PDB entry 1B95 | X-ray diffraction, 2.05 A resolution | chains C and A of the 4 polymer chains in the assembly

[Chain C]
Molecule: 11-nt DNA strand
Sequence (11 nucleotides; numbered 1 to 11; the number before each row is that of its first residue):
     1 AAAGATATCTT

[Chain A]
Protein: Restriction endonuclease ecorv
From: Escherichia coli
Notes: EC 3.1.21.4
UniProt: P04390 (T2E5_ECOLI); residues 2-245 here correspond to UniProt positions 1-244 (UniProt number = residue number - 1)
Sequence (244 residues; numbered 2 to 245; the number before each row is that of its first residue):
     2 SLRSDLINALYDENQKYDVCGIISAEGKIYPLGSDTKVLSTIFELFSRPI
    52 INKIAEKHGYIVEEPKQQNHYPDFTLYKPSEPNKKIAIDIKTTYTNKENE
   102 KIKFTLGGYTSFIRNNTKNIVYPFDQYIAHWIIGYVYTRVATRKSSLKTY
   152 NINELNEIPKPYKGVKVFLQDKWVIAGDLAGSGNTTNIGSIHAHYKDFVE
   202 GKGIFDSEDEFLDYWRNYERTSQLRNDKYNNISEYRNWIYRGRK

[Interface between chain C and chain A]
Pairs across the interface - 30 pairs, chain C then chain A:
  DG4(C) - Asn70(A)  base contact
  DA5(C) - Asn70(A)  hydrogen bond to the base
  DA5(C) - Thr111(A)  hydrogen bond to the phosphate
  DA5(C) - Ser112(A)  phosphate contact
  DA5(C) - Lys119(A)  salt bridge to the phosphate
  DA5(C) - Asn120(A)  sugar contact
  DA5(C) - Arg221(A)  salt bridge to the phosphate
  DT6(C) - Asn70(A)  sugar contact
  DT6(C) - Gly109(A)  phosphate contact
  DT6(C) - Ser112(A)  hydrogen bond to the phosphate
  DT6(C) - Phe113(A)  phosphate contact
  DT6(C) - Thr186(A)  base contact
  DA7(C) - Asp90(A)  phosphate contact
  DA7(C) - Lys92(A)  salt bridge to the phosphate
  DA7(C) - Gly108(A)  phosphate contact
  DA7(C) - Thr186(A)  base contact
  DT8(C) - Thr37(A)  phosphate contact
  DT8(C) - Ile91(A)  phosphate contact
  DT8(C) - Lys92(A)  salt bridge to the phosphate
  DT8(C) - Thr93(A)  hydrogen bond to the phosphate
  DT8(C) - Thr106(A)  hydrogen bond to the phosphate
  DT8(C) - Ser183(A)  hydrogen bond to the base
  DT8(C) - Thr186(A)  hydrogen bond to the base
  DT8(C) - Asn188(A)  base contact
  DC9(C) - Thr37(A)  hydrogen bond to the phosphate
  DC9(C) - Thr94(A)  hydrogen bond to the phosphate
  DC9(C) - Tyr95(A)  phosphate contact
  DC9(C) - Gly182(A)  hydrogen bond to the base
  DC9(C) - Ser183(A)  base contact
  DT10(C) - Tyr95(A)  hydrogen bond to the phosphate
Also at the interface, not in a pair above, chain A (25 interface residues in all): Ser41, His71, Tyr72, Lys104

[In short]
7 residues of chain C face 25 of chain A across their interface; the contacts include 11 hydrogen bonds and 4
salt bridges. Polar pairs include DA5(C)-Asn70(A), DT8(C)-Ser183(A) and DT8(C)-Thr186(A).
Here chain C is an 11-nt DNA strand and chain A is Restriction endonuclease ecorv (Escherichia coli). Entry
1B95 (Analysis of a mutational hot-spot in the ecorv restriction endonuclease: A catalytic role for a main
...) was determined by X-ray diffraction (same publication as 1B94, 1B96 and 1B97).
